Entry 8WH0 (electron microscopy, 2.51 A resolution); this record covers chains C and E of the 7 polymer chains in the assembly.

== Chain C (and E) ==
Molecule: Uncoating factor OPG117
From: Monkeypox virus
Notes: chain E of this document is another copy of the same molecule, construct and numbering; everything in this record applies to it too
UniProt: Q5IXS3 (Q5IXS3_MONPV); numbering as in UniProt (aligned over 1-785)
Amino-acid sequence (785 residues; each row starts with the number of its first residue):
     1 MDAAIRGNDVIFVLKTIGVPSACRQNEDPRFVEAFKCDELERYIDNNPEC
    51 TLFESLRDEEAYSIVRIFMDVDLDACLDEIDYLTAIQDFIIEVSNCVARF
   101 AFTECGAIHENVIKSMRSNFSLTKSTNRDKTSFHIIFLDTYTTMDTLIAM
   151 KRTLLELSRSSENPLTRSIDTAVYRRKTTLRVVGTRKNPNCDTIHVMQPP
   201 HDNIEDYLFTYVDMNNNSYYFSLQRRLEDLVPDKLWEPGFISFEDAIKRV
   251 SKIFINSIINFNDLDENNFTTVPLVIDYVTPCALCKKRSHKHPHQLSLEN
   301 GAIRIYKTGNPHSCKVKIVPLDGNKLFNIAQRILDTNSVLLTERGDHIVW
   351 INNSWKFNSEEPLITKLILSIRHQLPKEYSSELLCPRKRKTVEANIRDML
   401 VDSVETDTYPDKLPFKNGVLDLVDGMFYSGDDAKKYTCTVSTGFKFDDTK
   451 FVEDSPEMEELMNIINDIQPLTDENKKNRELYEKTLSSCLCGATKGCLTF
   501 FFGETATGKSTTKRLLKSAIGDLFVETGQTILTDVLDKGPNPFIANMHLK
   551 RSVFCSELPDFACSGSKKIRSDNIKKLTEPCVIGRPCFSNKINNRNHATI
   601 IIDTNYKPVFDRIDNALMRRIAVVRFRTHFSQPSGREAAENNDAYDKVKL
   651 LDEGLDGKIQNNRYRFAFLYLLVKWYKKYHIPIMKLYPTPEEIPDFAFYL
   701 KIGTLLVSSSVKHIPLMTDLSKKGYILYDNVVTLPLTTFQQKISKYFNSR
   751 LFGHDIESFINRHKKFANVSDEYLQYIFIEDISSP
Not modelled in the structure: 1-322, 768-770, 783-785 (chain E: 1-322, 359-360, 681-683, 768-770, 783-785)
Ion coordination: Mg2+: S510 (together with AMP-PNP)
Small-molecule neighbours: AMP-PNP (ANP; phosphoaminophosphonic acid-adenylate ester): I464, D467, I468, E504, T505, A506, T507, G508, K509, S510, T511, R514, N605, F630, L650, L651, D652, L655, D656

== How chain C and chain E interact ==
Residue-residue contacts (34):
  N324(C) with L384(E)
  F327(C) with L369(E), hydrophobic; L384(E), hydrophobic
  T391(C) with P386(E)
  A394(C) with P386(E), hydrophobic
  N395(C) with L384(E); P386(E); R389(E), hydrogen bond
  R397(C) with K366(E)
  D398(C) with P362(E); T365(E), hydrogen bond; K366(E); L369(E); R389(E), salt bridge
  L400(C) with K366(E)
  V401(C) with I351(E), hydrophobic; N352(E); K366(E)
  D402(C) with N352(E), hydrogen bond
  V535(C) with P540(E)
  D537(C) with P540(E); C587(E); F588(E)
  K538(C) with P540(E)
  G539(C) with F588(E)
  P540(C) with F588(E)
  I583(C) with F588(E), hydrophobic
  I592(C) with F588(E), hydrophobic
  V711(C) with A638(E)
  K712(C) with A638(E)
  N761(C) with C563(E); S564(E), hydrogen bond (backbone-backbone)
  R762(C) with C563(E), hydrogen bond (backbone-side chain)
  K764(C) with A562(E)
Also at the interface, not in a pair above, chain C (27 interface residues in all): M399, L536, K576, G584, R585
Also at the interface, not in a pair above, chain E (21 interface residues in all): R372, C385, N541, P542, N642

== Overview ==
27 residues of chain C face 21 of chain E across their interface; the contacts include 5 hydrogen bonds and 1
salt bridge. Polar contacts include D398(C)-R389(E), N395(C)-R389(E) and D398(C)-T365(E). Ligands of chain C:
AMP-PNP.
Both chains are Uncoating factor OPG117 (Monkeypox virus). Entry 8WH0 (MPOX E5 hexamer ssDNA and AMP-PNP bound
conformation) was determined by electron microscopy together with 8WH2 and 8WH4 from the same study.
